Entry 4IPI (X-ray diffraction, 1.75 A resolution); this record covers chain A.

Chain A:
Name: Polysialic acid capsule biosynthesis protein SiaC
Organism: Neisseria meningitidis
Notes: EC 2.5.1.56
Reference sequence: Q7DDU0 (Q7DDU0_NEIMB); residues 1-349 here = UniProt positions 1-349
Amino-acid sequence (351 residues; numbered -1 to 349; the number before each row is that of its first residue; numbers below 1 keep their minus sign (Gly-1 is residue -1)):
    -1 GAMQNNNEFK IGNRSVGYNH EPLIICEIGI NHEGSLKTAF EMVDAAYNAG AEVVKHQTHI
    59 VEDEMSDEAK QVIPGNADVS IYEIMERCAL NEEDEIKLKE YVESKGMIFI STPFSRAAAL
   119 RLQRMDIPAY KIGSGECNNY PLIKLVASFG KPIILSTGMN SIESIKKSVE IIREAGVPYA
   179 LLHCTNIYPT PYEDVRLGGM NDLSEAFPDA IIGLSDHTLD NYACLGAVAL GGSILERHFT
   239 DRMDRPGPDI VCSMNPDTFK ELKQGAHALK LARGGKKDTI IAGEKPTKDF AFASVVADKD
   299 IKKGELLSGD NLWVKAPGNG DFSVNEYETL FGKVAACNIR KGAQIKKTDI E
Sequence notes: expression tag (-1 to 0); engineered mutation Ala314 (Arg in Q7DDU0)
Ion coordination: Mn2+: Tyr186, His215, His236 (together with (2S)-2-hydroxybutanedioic acid)
Residues lining bound ligands:
  - (2S)-2-hydroxybutanedioic acid (LMR), molecule 1: Glu25, Lys53, Gln55, Thr110, Phe112, Lys129, Ile130, Gly131, Ser132, Ser154, Asn184, Tyr186, Ser213, His215, Glu234, His236
  - (2S)-2-hydroxybutanedioic acid (LMR), molecule 2: Tyr190, His265, Leu269
  - (2S)-2-hydroxybutanedioic acid: Glu25, Lys53, Gln55, Thr110, Phe112, Lys129, Ile130, Gly131, Ser132, Ser154, Asn184, Tyr186, Ser213, His215, Glu234, His236

In short:
Bound to chain A: 3 copies of (2S)-2-hydroxybutanedioic acid. Tyr186, His215 and His236 form the Mn2+ site.
Chain A is Polysialic acid capsule biosynthesis protein SiaC (Neisseria meningitidis); the structure, Crystal
Structure of R314A N-acetyl Neuraminic Acid Synthase from Neiserria meningitidis with Malate bound, was
determined by X-ray diffraction together with 4IPJ from the same study.
